1M18 - chains J and B of the 10 polymer chains in the assembly; structure by X-ray diffraction, 2.45 A resolution.

== Chain J ==
Molecule: Palindromic 146 Base Pair DNA Fragment
Sequence (146 nucleotides; each row starts with the number of its first residue):
   147 ATCAATATCCACCTGCAGATTCTACCAAAAGTGTATTTGGAAACTGCTCC
   197 ATCAAAAGGCATGTTCAGCGGAATTCCGCTGAACATGCCTTTTGATGGAG
   247 CAGTTTCCAAATACACTTTTGGTAGAATCTGCAGGTGGATATTGAT
Ion coordination: Mn2+ site 1 near DG186 (its only coordinating residue here); Mn2+ site 2 near DG217 (its only coordinating residue here); Mn2+ site 3 near DG267 (its only coordinating residue here); Mn2+ site 4 near DG280 (its only coordinating residue here)
Residues lining bound ligands:
  - pyrrole-imidazole polyamide (1SZ; N-[5-[[4-[[5-[[5-[[5-[[5-[[3-[3-(dimethylamino)propylamino]-3-oxidanylidene-propyl]carbamoyl]-1-methyl-pyrrol-3-yl]carbamoyl]-1-methyl-pyrrol-3-yl]carbamoyl]-1-methyl-pyrrol-3-yl]carbamoyl]-1-methyl-pyrrol-3-yl]amino]-4-oxidanylidene-butyl]carbamoyl]-1-methyl-pyrrol-3-yl]-1-methyl-4-[[1-methyl-4-[(1-methylimidazol-2-yl)carbonylamino]pyrrol-2-yl]carbonylamino]imidazole-2-carboxamide), molecule 1: DA176, DG177, DT178, DG179, DA181, DT182
  - pyrrole-imidazole polyamide (1SZ), molecule 2: DA259, DC260, DA261, DC262, DT263, DT264, DT265, DT266

== Chain B ==
Protein: Histone H4
From: Xenopus laevis
UniProt: P02304 (H4_HUMAN); residues 1-102 here = UniProt positions 1-102
Sequence (102 residues; numbered 1 to 102; the number before each row is that of its first residue):
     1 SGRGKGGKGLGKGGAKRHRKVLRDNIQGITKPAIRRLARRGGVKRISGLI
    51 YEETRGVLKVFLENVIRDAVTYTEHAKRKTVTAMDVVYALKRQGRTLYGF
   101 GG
Unresolved in the structure: 1-23

== Chain J / chain B interface ==
Residue-residue contacts (12):
  DG227(J) / Arg-45(B)  sugar contact
  DG227(J) / Ile-46(B)  sugar contact
  DG227(J) / Ser-47(B)  hydrogen bond to the phosphate
  DG227(J) / Gly-48(B)  hydrogen bond to the phosphate
  DA228(J) / Arg-35(B)  salt bridge to the phosphate
  DA228(J) / Arg-45(B)  phosphate contact
  DA228(J) / Ile-46(B)  hydrogen bond to the phosphate
  DC247(J) / Lys-79(B)  phosphate contact
  DC247(J) / Thr-80(B)  phosphate contact
  DA248(J) / Arg-78(B)  sugar contact
  DA248(J) / Lys-79(B)  hydrogen bond to the phosphate
  DA248(J) / Thr-80(B)  hydrogen bond to the phosphate
Also at the interface, not in a pair above, chain J (6 interface residues in all): DT226, DA229
Also at the interface, not in a pair above, chain B (11 interface residues in all): Arg-39, Lys-44, Lys-77

== In short ==
The interface between chain J and chain B involves 6 residues on one side and 11 on the other; the contacts
include 5 hydrogen bonds and 1 salt bridge. Polar pairs include DG227(J)/Ser-47(B), DG227(J)/Gly-48(B) and
DA228(J)/Ile-46(B). Bound to chain J: pyrrole-imidazole polyamide.
Here chain J is Palindromic 146 Base Pair DNA Fragment and chain B is Histone H4 (Xenopus laevis). Entry 1M18
(Ligand binding alters the structure and dynamics of nucleosomal DNA) was determined by X-ray diffraction,
deposited together with 1M19 and 1M1A.
